5ELK - chains A and R; structure by X-ray diffraction, 2.30 A resolution.

[Chain A]
Name: RING finger protein unkempt homolog
Organism: Mus musculus
UniProtKB: Q8BL48 (UNK_MOUSE); residue numbers follow UniProt; this construct covers 204-335
Sequence (133 residues; each row starts with the number of its first residue):
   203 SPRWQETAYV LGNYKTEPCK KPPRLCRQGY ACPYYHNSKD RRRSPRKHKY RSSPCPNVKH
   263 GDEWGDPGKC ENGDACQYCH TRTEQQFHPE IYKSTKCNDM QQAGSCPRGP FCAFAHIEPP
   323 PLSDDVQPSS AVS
Not modelled in the structure: 203, 325-335
Sequence notes: expression tag (203)
Ion coordination: Zn2+ site 1: Cys221, Cys228, Cys234, His238; Zn2+ site 2: Cys257, Cys272, Cys278, His282; Zn2+ site 3: Cys299, Cys308, Cys314, His318
Curated features (UniProtKB/Swiss-Prot):
  - zinc finger: Asn215 to Lys241 (C3H1-type 3), Lys251 to Thr285 (C3H1-type 4), Ile293 to Pro321 (C3H1-type 5)
  - modified residue: Ser240 (Phosphoserine)
Reported in the primary citation:
  - binding site for the 6-nt RNA strand (chain R): Tyr216, Gln288
  - mutagenesis - Y216A: decreased binding to RNA

[Chain R]
Molecule: 6-nt RNA strand
Sequence (6 nucleotides; each row starts with the number of its first residue):
     2 CUUAGA

[Interface between chain A and chain R]
Residue-residue contacts (29):
  Tyr216(A) - G6(R)  hydrogen bond to the base
  Gly231(A) - A7(R)  phosphate contact
  Tyr232(A) - G6(R)  base contact
  Ser254(A) - U3(R)  hydrogen bond to the phosphate
  Ser255(A) - U3(R)  phosphate contact
  Arg284(A) - G6(R)  sugar contact
  Gln287(A) - U3(R)  sugar contact
  Gln287(A) - U4(R)  sugar contact
  Gln288(A) - U4(R)  hydrogen bond to the base
  Gln288(A) - A5(R)  sugar contact
  Gln288(A) - G6(R)  base contact
  Phe289(A) - G6(R)  base contact
  Ile293(A) - U4(R)  hydrogen bond to the base
  Lys295(A) - U4(R)  hydrogen bond to the base
  Ser296(A) - U4(R)  hydrogen bond to the base
  Thr297(A) - U4(R)  hydrogen bond to the base
  Lys298(A) - A5(R)  hydrogen bond to the base
  Cys299(A) - A5(R)  base contact
  Asn300(A) - A5(R)  hydrogen bond to the base
  Asp301(A) - A5(R)  base contact
  Arg310(A) - A5(R)  base contact
  Arg310(A) - G6(R)  hydrogen bond to the base
  Phe313(A) - G6(R)  hydrogen bond to the base
  Cys314(A) - G6(R)  base contact
  Ala315(A) - U4(R)  hydrogen bond to the base
  Ala315(A) - G6(R)  hydrogen bond to the base
  Phe316(A) - U4(R)  stacking on the base
  Phe316(A) - A5(R)  stacking on the base
  Phe316(A) - G6(R)  base contact
Other interface residues (no listed pair), chain A (24 interface residues in all): Pro256, Tyr294

[In short]
Chain A and chain R form an interface of 24 and 5 residues respectively; the contacts include 13 hydrogen
bonds and 2 aromatic stacking contacts. Polar pairs include Tyr216(A)-G6(R), Gln288(A)-U4(R) and
Ile293(A)-U4(R). From the paper: a binding site for the 6-nt RNA strand (chain R) at Tyr216(A) and Gln288(A);
Y216A of chain A reduces binding to RNA.
Here chain A is RING finger protein unkempt homolog (Mus musculus) and chain R is a 6-nt RNA strand. Entry
5ELK (Crystal structure of mouse Unkempt zinc fingers 4-6 (ZnF4-6), bound to RNA) was determined by X-ray
diffraction together with 5ELH from the same study.
